Entry 6MJA (X-ray diffraction, 2.35 A resolution); this record covers chains D and A of the 4 polymer chains in the assembly.

Chain D:
Protein: Beta-chain, T cell receptor chain, T cell receptor beta constant 2, CHIMERIC PROTEIN
Source organism: Mus musculus
Reference sequence: chimeric construct of A2NTY6, A0N8J3, A0A5B9: residues 0-94 from A2NTY6 (A2NTY6_MOUSE) positions 29-123 (UniProt number = residue number + 29); residues 99-130 from A0N8J3 positions 96-127 (UniProt number = residue number - 3); residues 131-240 from A0A5B9 positions 19-128 (UniProt number = residue number - 112)
Amino-acid sequence (241 residues; each row starts with the number of its first residue; numbering starts at 0):
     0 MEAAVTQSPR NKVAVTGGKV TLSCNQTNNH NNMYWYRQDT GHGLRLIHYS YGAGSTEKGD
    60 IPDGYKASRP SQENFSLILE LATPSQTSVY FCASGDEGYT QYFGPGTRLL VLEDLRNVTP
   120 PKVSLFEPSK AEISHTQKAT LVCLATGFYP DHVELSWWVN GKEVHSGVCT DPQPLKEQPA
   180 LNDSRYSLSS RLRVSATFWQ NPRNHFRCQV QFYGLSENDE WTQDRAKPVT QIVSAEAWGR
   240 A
Disordered / not traced: 0
Disulfides: Cys23-Cys91, Cys142-Cys207
Differences from the reference sequence: linker (95-98, 130); variant Cys168 (Ser56 in A0A5B9), Ser186 (Cys74 in A0A5B9)

Chain A:
Protein: Antigen-presenting glycoprotein CD1d1
Source organism: Mus musculus
Reference sequence: A0A0R4J090 (A0A0R4J090_MOUSE); residues 1-279 here correspond to UniProt positions 19-297 (UniProt number = residue number + 18)
Amino-acid sequence (285 residues; row label = number of the first residue in the row):
     1 SEAQQKNYTF RCLQMSSFAN RSWSRTDSVV WLGDLQTHRW SNDSATISFT KPWSQGKLSN
    61 QQWEKLQHMF QVYRVSFTRD IQELVKMMSP KEDYPIEIQL SAGCEMYPGN ASESFLHVAF
   121 QGKYVVRFWG TSWQTVPGAP SWLDLPIKVL NADQGTSATV QMLLNDTCPL FVRGLLEAGK
   181 SDLEKQEKPV AWLSSVPSSA HGHRQLVCHV SGFYPKPVWV MWMRGDQEQQ GTHRGDFLPN
   241 ADETWYLQAT LDVEAGEEAG LACRVKHSSL GGQDIILYWH HHHHH
Disordered / not traced: 1-5, 199-203, 280-285
Disulfides: Cys104-Cys168, Cys208-Cys263
Covalent attachments: N-acetylglucosamine (NAG) linked to Asn20, Asn42; glycan linked to Asn165
Differences from the reference sequence: expression tag (280-285)
Metal / ion sites: Na+: Val85, Glu92
Ligand contacts: JTJ (N-[(2S,3S,4R)-3,4-dihydroxy-1-({4-O-[(4-methylphenyl)methyl]-alpha-D-galactopyranosyl}oxy)octadecan-2-yl]hexacosanamide): Phe10, Cys12, Gln14, Ser28, Val30, His38, Trp40, Ile47, Trp63, Leu66, Met69, Phe70, Tyr73, Ser76, Phe77, Asp80, Ile81, Leu84, Val85, Ile98, Leu100, Ala102, Leu116, Val118, Phe120, Val126, Trp133, Trp142, Leu143, Pro146, Leu150, Asp153, Gly155, Thr156, Thr159, Val160, Leu163, Leu164, Thr167, Cys168, Phe171

Interface between chain D and chain A:
Contacting residue pairs (8):
  Tyr48(D) - Glu83(A)  hydrogen bond
  Tyr48(D) - Lys86(A)  hydrogen bond
  Tyr50(D) - Glu83(A)  hydrogen bond
  Tyr50(D) - Lys86(A)
  Tyr50(D) - Met87(A)  hydrophobic
  Glu56(D) - Lys86(A)
  Glu96(D) - Lys148(A)
  Glu96(D) - Ala152(A)
Also at the interface, not in a pair above, chain D (7 interface residues in all): Asn30, Ser54, Gly97
Also at the interface, not in a pair above, chain A (7 interface residues in all): Leu145, Val149

Overview:
Chain D and chain A each contribute 7 residues to their interface; the contacts include 3 hydrogen bonds.
Polar pairs include Tyr48(D)-Glu83(A), Tyr48(D)-Lys86(A) and Tyr50(D)-Glu83(A). Chain A binds compound JTJ.
Covalently linked N-acetylglucosamine: at Asn20(A) and Asn42(A). Val85(A) and Glu92(A) coordinate Na+.
Here chain D is Beta-chain, T cell receptor chain, T cell receptor beta constant 2, CHIMERIC PROTEIN and chain
A is Antigen-presenting glycoprotein CD1d1, both from Mus musculus. Entry 6MJA (Crystal structure of the
mCD1d/xxo (JJ294) /iNKTCR ternary complex) was determined by X-ray diffraction (same publication as 6MIV,
6MIY, 6MJ4, 6MJ6, 6MJI, 6MJJ and 6MJQ).
